Entry 8HHX (electron microscopy, 3.62 A resolution); this record covers chains F and G of the 7 polymer chains in the assembly.

Chain F:
Protein: FP-12A Fab heavy chain
Organism: Homo sapiens
Notes: antibody fragment or engineered binder
Amino-acid sequence (224 residues; numbered 1 to 224; the number before each row is that of its first residue):
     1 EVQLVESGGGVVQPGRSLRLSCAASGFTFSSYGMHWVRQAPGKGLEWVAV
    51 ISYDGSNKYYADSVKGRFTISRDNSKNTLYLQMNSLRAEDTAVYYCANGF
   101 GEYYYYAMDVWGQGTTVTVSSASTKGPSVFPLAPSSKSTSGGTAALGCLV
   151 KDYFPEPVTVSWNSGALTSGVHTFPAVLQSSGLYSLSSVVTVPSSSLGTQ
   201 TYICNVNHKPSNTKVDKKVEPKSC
Disulfide bonds: C22-C96, C148-C204

Chain G:
Protein: FP-12A Fab light chain
Organism: Homo sapiens
Notes: antibody fragment or engineered binder
Amino-acid sequence (216 residues; numbered 2 to 217; the number before each row is that of its first residue):
     2 NFMLTQPHSVSESPGKTVTISCTGSSGSIASNYVQWYQRRPGSAPTTVIY
    52 EDNQRPSGVPDRFSASIDSSSNSASLTISGLKTEDEADYYCQSYDSSNWV
   102 FGGGTKLTVLGQPKAAPSVTLFPPSSEELQANKATLVCLISDFYPGAVTV
   152 AWKADSSPVKAGVETTTPSKQSNNKYAASSYLSLTPEQWKSHRSYSCQVT
   202 HEGSTVEKTVAPTECS
Unresolved in the structure: 112, 217
Disulfide bonds: C23-C92, C139-C198

How chain F and chain G interact:
Residue-residue contacts (40; chain F residue first):
  Q39(F) - R40(G)
  L45(F) - F102(G)
  W47(F) - S98(G)
  W47(F) - N99(G)
  W47(F) - W100(G)
  V50(F) - W100(G)  hydrophobic
  F100(F) - T48(G)
  F100(F) - Y51(G)  hydrophobic
  Y105(F) - W100(G)  hydrophobic
  Y106(F) - Q36(G)
  Y106(F) - E52(G)  hydrogen bond
  Y106(F) - Q93(G)  hydrogen bond (backbone-side chain)
  Y106(F) - W100(G)
  A107(F) - Q36(G)
  A107(F) - Y38(G)
  M108(F) - Y38(G)  hydrogen bond (backbone-side chain)
  M108(F) - P46(G)  hydrophobic
  M108(F) - T48(G)
  W111(F) - A45(G)
  W111(F) - P46(G)
  F130(F) - A132(G)  hydrophobic
  P131(F) - E128(G)
  A133(F) - E128(G)
  S135(F) - F123(G)
  S136(F) - F123(G)
  K137(F) - T214(G)
  K137(F) - C216(G)
  T139(F) - T214(G)  hydrogen bond
  T143(F) - F123(G)
  A145(F) - F123(G)  hydrophobic
  L167(F) - Q172(G)
  H172(F) - L140(G)
  T173(F) - T166(G)
  T173(F) - P169(G)
  P175(F) - V164(G)  hydrophobic
  S181(F) - K161(G)
  S187(F) - Y182(G)  hydrogen bond
  V189(F) - L140(G)  hydrophobic
  E220(F) - E128(G)
  C224(F) - C216(G)  disulfide
Also at the interface, not in a pair above, chain F (32 interface residues in all): Y59, D109, V171, S180
Also at the interface, not in a pair above, chain G (32 interface residues in all): Y95, P125, E165, T167, A178, A179, S180
Cross-chain cystine bridges: C224(F)-C216(G)

Overview:
Chain F and chain G each contribute 32 residues to their interface, with 1 disulfide bond and 5 hydrogen
bonds. Polar pairs include Y106(F)-E52(G), Y106(F)-Q93(G) and M108(F)-Y38(G).
Chain F is FP-12A Fab heavy chain and chain G is FP-12A Fab light chain, both from Homo sapiens; the
structure, SARS-CoV-2 Delta Spike in complex with FP-12A, was determined by electron microscopy (same
publication as 7YCK, 7YCN and 8HHZ).
